Entry 5KC0 (X-ray diffraction, 3.20 A resolution); this record covers chain A.

# Chain A
Name: Riboflavin transporter RibU
Source organism: Thermotoga maritima (strain ATCC 43589 / MSB8 / DSM 3109 / JCM 10099)
UniProtKB: Q9X1G6 (RIBU_THEMA); residue numbers follow UniProt; this construct covers 1-183
Sequence (190 residues; numbered 1 to 190; the number before each row is that of its first residue):
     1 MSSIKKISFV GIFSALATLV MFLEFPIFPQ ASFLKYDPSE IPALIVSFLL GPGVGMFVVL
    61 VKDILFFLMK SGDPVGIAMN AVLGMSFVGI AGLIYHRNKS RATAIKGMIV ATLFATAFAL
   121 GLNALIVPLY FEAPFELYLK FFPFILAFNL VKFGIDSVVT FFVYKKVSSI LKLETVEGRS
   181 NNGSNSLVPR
Not modelled in the structure: 1, 168-190
Differences from the reference sequence: expression tag (184-190)
Ligand contacts: riboflavin (RBF): E24, F33, L34, K35, F66, K70, D73, G76, I77, M79, N80, L83, A119, N123, I126, V127, Y130, I145, F148, N149, K152, F153

# In short
Bound to chain A: riboflavin.
Chain A is Riboflavin transporter RibU (Thermotoga maritima (strain ATCC 43589 / MSB8 / DSM 3109 / JCM
10099)); the structure, Crystal structure of TmRibU, hexagonal crystal form, was determined by X-ray
diffraction (same publication as 5KC4).
